6HVV - chains I and Y of the 28 polymer chains in the assembly; structure by X-ray diffraction, 2.70 A resolution.

Chain I:
Name: Proteasome subunit beta type-3
Organism: Saccharomyces cerevisiae S288C
Notes: EC 3.4.25.1
UniProt: P25451 (PSB3_YEAST); residues 0-204 here correspond to UniProt positions 1-205 (UniProt number = residue number + 1)
Sequence (205 residues; row label = number of the first residue in the row; numbering starts at 0):
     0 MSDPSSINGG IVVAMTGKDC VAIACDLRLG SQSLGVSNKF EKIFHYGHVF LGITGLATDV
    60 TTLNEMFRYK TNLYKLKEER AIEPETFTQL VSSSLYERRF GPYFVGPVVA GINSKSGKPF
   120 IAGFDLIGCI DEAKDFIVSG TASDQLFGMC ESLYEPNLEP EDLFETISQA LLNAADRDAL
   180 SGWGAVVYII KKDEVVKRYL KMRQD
Unresolved in the structure: 0
Swiss-Prot annotation at these positions:
  - modified residue: Ser30 (Phosphoserine)
  - cross-link: Lys69 (Glycyl lysine isopeptide (Lys-Gly) (interchain with G-Cter in ubiquitin))
Bound ions: Mg2+: Ala174, Ser180
Ligand contacts: GT8 ((2S)-N-[(3S,4R)-1-cyclohexyl-5-methyl-4,5-bis(oxidanyl)hexan-3-yl]-3-(4-methoxyphenyl)-2-[[(2S)-2-(2-morpholin-4-ylethanoylamino)propanoyl]amino]propanamide): Asp124, Leu125, Ile126, Cys128

Chain Y:
Name: Proteasome subunit beta type-5
Organism: Saccharomyces cerevisiae S288C
Notes: EC 3.4.25.1
UniProt: P30656 (PSB5_YEAST); residues 1-212 here correspond to UniProt positions 76-287 (UniProt number = residue number + 75)
Sequence (212 residues; numbered 1 to 212; the number before each row is that of its first residue):
     1 TTTLAFRFQG GIIVAVDSRA TAGNWVASQT VKKVIEINPF LLGTMAGGAA DCQFWETWLG
    61 SQCRLHELRE KERISVAAAS KILSNLVYQY KGAGLSMGTM ICGYTRKEGP TIYYVDSDGT
   121 RLKGDIFCVG SGQTFAYGVL DSNYKWDLSV EDALYLGKRS ILAAAHRDAY SGGSVNLYHV
   181 TEDGWIYHGN HDVGELFWKV KEEEGSFNNV IG
Glycans and other covalent adducts: compound GT8 linked to Thr1
Bound ions: Mg2+: Ala165, His166, Asp168
Ligand contacts: GT8 ((2S)-N-[(3S,4R)-1-cyclohexyl-5-methyl-4,5-bis(oxidanyl)hexan-3-yl]-3-(4-methoxyphenyl)-2-[[(2S)-2-(2-morpholin-4-ylethanoylamino)propanoyl]amino]propanamide): Arg19, Ala20, Thr21, Val31, Lys32, Lys33, Met45, Ala46, Gly47, Gly48, Ala49, Cys52, Gln53, Gly94, Ser96, Ser131, Tyr170

Interface between chain I and chain Y:
Residue-residue contacts - 44 pairs, chain I then chain Y:
  Arg27(I) - Ala169(Y)
  Ser32(I) - Arg167(Y)
  Ser32(I) - Asp168(Y)
  Ser32(I) - Ala169(Y)  hydrogen bond (backbone-backbone)
  Ser32(I) - Tyr170(Y)
  Leu33(I) - Phe135(Y)  hydrophobic
  Gly34(I) - Arg167(Y)  hydrogen bond (backbone-side chain)
  Val35(I) - Arg167(Y)  hydrogen bond (backbone-side chain)
  Asn37(I) - Asn209(Y)  hydrogen bond (side chain-backbone)
  Asn37(I) - Val210(Y)
  Lys38(I) - Asn209(Y)  hydrogen bond (side chain-backbone)
  Lys38(I) - Ile211(Y)
  Gln144(I) - Trp25(Y)
  Asp175(I) - Val26(Y)
  Asp175(I) - Gln29(Y)
  Arg176(I) - Trp25(Y)
  Arg176(I) - Val26(Y)  hydrogen bond (side chain-backbone)
  Arg176(I) - Ala27(Y)  hydrogen bond (side chain-backbone)
  Arg176(I) - Ser28(Y)
  Asp177(I) - Asn24(Y)
  Asp177(I) - Val26(Y)
  Ala178(I) - Asn24(Y)  hydrogen bond (backbone-backbone)
  Ala178(I) - Val26(Y)
  Ala178(I) - Ala169(Y)
  Ala178(I) - Tyr170(Y)  hydrophobic
  Leu179(I) - Asn24(Y)
  Trp182(I) - His166(Y)  hydrogen bond (side chain-backbone)
  Trp182(I) - Arg167(Y)
  Lys200(I) - Trp198(Y)
  Met201(I) - Trp198(Y)
  Arg202(I) - Gln29(Y)
  Arg202(I) - Gly173(Y)  hydrogen bond (side chain-backbone)
  Arg202(I) - Asp192(Y)  salt bridge
  Arg202(I) - Gly194(Y)
  Gln203(I) - His166(Y)  hydrogen bond (backbone-side chain)
  Gln203(I) - Phe197(Y)
  Gln203(I) - Trp198(Y)
  Gln203(I) - Val210(Y)
  Asp204(I) - Arg19(Y)  salt bridge
  Asp204(I) - Ala165(Y)
  Asp204(I) - Ser171(Y)
  Asp204(I) - Gly172(Y)
  Asp204(I) - Gly173(Y)  hydrogen bond (side chain-backbone)
  Asp204(I) - Val193(Y)
Other interface residues (no listed pair), chain I (23 interface residues in all): Ser5, Leu26, Gln31, Tyr198

In short:
The interface between chain I and chain Y involves 23 residues on one side and 25 on the other, with 12
hydrogen bonds and 2 salt bridges. Polar contacts include Arg202(I)-Asp192(Y), Asp204(I)-Arg19(Y) and
Gly34(I)-Arg167(Y). Bound to chain I: compound GT8.
Here chain I is Proteasome subunit beta type-3 and chain Y is Proteasome subunit beta type-5, both from
Saccharomyces cerevisiae S288C. Entry 6HVV (Yeast 20S proteasome with human beta2i (1-53) in complex with 39)
was determined by X-ray diffraction (same publication as 6HTB, 6HTC, 6HTD, 6HTP, 6HTR, 6HUB and 30 further
entries).
